Entry 7U47 (electron microscopy, 7.50 A resolution (low resolution: residue-level contacts below are approximate; hydrogen-bond / salt-bridge calls are withheld)); this record covers chains A and I of the 22 polymer chains in the assembly.

== Chain A ==
Protein: Histone H3-like centromeric protein A
From: Homo sapiens
Reference sequence: P49450 (CENPA_HUMAN); residue numbers follow UniProt; this construct covers 1-140
Amino-acid sequence (140 residues; row label = number of the first residue in the row):
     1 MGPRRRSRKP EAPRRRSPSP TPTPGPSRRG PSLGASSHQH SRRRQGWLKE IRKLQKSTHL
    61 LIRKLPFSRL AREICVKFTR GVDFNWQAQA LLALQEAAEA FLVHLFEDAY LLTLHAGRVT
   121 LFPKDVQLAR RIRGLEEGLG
Disordered / not traced: 1-45, 135-140
Curated features (UniProtKB/Swiss-Prot):
  - region: Gln39 to Leu54 (Important for flexibility of DNA ends that protrude from nucleosomes)
  - modified residue: Gly2 (N,N,N-trimethylglycine), Ser7 (Phosphoserine), Ser17 (Phosphoserine), Ser19 (Phosphoserine), Ser27 (Phosphoserine), Ser68 (Phosphoserine)
  - mutagenesis: Ser7 (S7A: Induces a delay at the terminal stage of cytokinesis and chromosome misalignment during mitosis due to a defect in kinetochore attachment to microtubules), Ser17 (S17A: Impaired mitotic chromosome congression and chromosome segregation; when associated with A-19), Ser19 (S19A: Impaired mitotic chromosome congression and chromosome segregation; when associated with A-17), Ser68 (S68A: No effect on interaction with HJURP. Impairs localization at centromeres; S68E/Q: Impairs interaction with HJURP, association with chromatin and localization at centromeres), Arg80 to Gly81 (Impairs retention at centromeres, but not targeting to centromeres), His104 (H104G: Reduces location at centromeres. Abolishes location at centromeres; when associated with C-112), Leu112 (L112C: No effect on location at centromeres. Abolishes location at centromeres; when associated with G-104)

== Chain I ==
Molecule: 147-nt DNA strand
Sequence (147 nucleotides; row label = number of the first residue in the row; numbers below 1 keep their minus sign (DA-73 is residue -73)):
   -73 ATCAATATCC ACCTGCAGAT ACTACCAAAA GTGTATTTGG AAACTGCTCC ATCAAAAGGC
   -13 ATGTTCAGCT GGAATCCAGC TGAACATGCC TTTTGATGGA GCAGTTTCCA AATACACTTT
    47 TGGTAGTATC TGCAGGTGGA TATTGAT
Disordered / not traced: -73, 73

== How chain A and chain I interact ==
Contacting residue pairs (9; chain A residue first):
  Gly46(A) - DA9(I)
  Trp47(A) - DA9(I)
  Lys49(A) - DT-66(I)
  Arg63(A) - DT18(I)
  Lys64(A) - DT18(I)
  Leu65(A) - DT17(I)
  Leu65(A) - DT18(I)
  Pro66(A) - DT17(I)
  Arg69(A) - DT17(I)
Also at the interface, not in a pair above, chain A (10 interface residues in all): Asn85, Thr120
Also at the interface, not in a pair above, chain I (6 interface residues in all): DT7, DA26

== Overview ==
10 residues of chain A face 6 of chain I across their interface. Curated annotation (UniProt) lists 8
mutagenesis sites on chain A.
Here chain A is Histone H3-like centromeric protein A (Homo sapiens) and chain I is a 147-nt DNA strand. Entry
7U47 (CryoEM structure of CENP-N promoted nucleosome stacks with CENP-A and palindromic alpha satellite DNA
sequence) was determined by electron microscopy together with 7U4D and 7U46 from the same study.
